Entry 7XG1 (electron microscopy, 3.30 A resolution); this record covers chains F and H of the 8 polymer chains in the assembly.

# Chain F
Molecule: Csf2
Organism: Pseudomonas aeruginosa
Sequence (348 residues; each row starts with the number of its first residue):
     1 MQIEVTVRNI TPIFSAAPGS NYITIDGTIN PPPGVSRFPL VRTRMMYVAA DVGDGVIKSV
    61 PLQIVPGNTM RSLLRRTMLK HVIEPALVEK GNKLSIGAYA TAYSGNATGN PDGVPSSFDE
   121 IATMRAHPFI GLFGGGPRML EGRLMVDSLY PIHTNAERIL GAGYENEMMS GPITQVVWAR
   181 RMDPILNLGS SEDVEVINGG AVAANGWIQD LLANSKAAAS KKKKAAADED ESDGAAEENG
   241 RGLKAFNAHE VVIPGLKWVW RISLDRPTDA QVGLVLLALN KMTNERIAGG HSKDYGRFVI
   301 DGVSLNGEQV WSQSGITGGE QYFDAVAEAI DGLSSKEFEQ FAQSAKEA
Unresolved in the structure: 185-241, 345-348

# Chain H
Molecule: crRNA
Organism: Pseudomonas aeruginosa
Sequence (61 nucleotides; numbered 1 to 61; the number before each row is that of its first residue):
     1 GUGAACGGUG GAGCAACACC UGAAGGAAGG CUUGAUGAGC GUGUUCCCCG CAUACGCGGG
    61 G
Unresolved in the structure: 28-61

# Interface between chain F and chain H
Pairs across the interface (22; chain F residue first):
  Ala16(F) - G26(H)  base contact
  Arg44(F) - G26(H)  hydrogen bond to the base
  Pro66(F) - G26(H)  base contact
  Asn68(F) - G25(H)  hydrogen bond to the sugar
  Thr69(F) - G26(H)  hydrogen bond to the base
  Arg71(F) - G25(H)  salt bridge to the phosphate
  Ser72(F) - G26(H)  sugar contact
  Ser72(F) - A27(H)  hydrogen bond to the phosphate
  Arg75(F) - G25(H)  salt bridge to the phosphate
  Arg76(F) - A27(H)  salt bridge to the phosphate
  Gly105(F) - A24(H)  sugar contact
  Asn106(F) - A24(H)  hydrogen bond to the sugar
  Phe133(F) - A24(H)  sugar contact
  Gly135(F) - A24(H)  sugar contact
  Met139(F) - A23(H)  hydrogen bond to the sugar
  Met139(F) - A24(H)  base contact
  Leu140(F) - A23(H)  hydrogen bond to the sugar
  Glu141(F) - A23(H)  sugar contact
  Gly142(F) - A24(H)  phosphate contact
  Ala288(F) - A27(H)  sugar contact
  Gly289(F) - A27(H)  sugar contact
  Gly290(F) - A27(H)  base contact
Other interface residues (no listed pair), chain F (22 interface residues in all): Tyr103, Arg286

# Summary
Chain F and chain H form an interface of 22 and 5 residues respectively, with 7 hydrogen bonds and 3 salt
bridges. Polar pairs include Arg44(F)-G26(H), Thr69(F)-G26(H) and Asn68(F)-G25(H).
Here chain F is Csf2 and chain H is crRNA, both from Pseudomonas aeruginosa. Entry 7XG1 (CryoEM structure of
type IV-A Csf-crRNA binary complex) was determined by electron microscopy together with 7XF1, 7XFZ, 7XG0,
7XG2, 7XG3 and 7XG4 from the same study.
